PDB entry 1ZSD | X-ray diffraction, 1.70 A resolution | chains A and C of the 3 polymer chains in the assembly

# Chain A
Name: HLA class I histocompatibility antigen, B-35 alpha chain
Organism: Homo sapiens
Notes: fragment: extracellular domains alpha-1
UniProt: P30685 (1B35_HUMAN); residues 1-276 here correspond to UniProt positions 25-300 (UniProt number = residue number + 24)
Amino-acid sequence (276 residues; numbered 1 to 276; the number before each row is that of its first residue):
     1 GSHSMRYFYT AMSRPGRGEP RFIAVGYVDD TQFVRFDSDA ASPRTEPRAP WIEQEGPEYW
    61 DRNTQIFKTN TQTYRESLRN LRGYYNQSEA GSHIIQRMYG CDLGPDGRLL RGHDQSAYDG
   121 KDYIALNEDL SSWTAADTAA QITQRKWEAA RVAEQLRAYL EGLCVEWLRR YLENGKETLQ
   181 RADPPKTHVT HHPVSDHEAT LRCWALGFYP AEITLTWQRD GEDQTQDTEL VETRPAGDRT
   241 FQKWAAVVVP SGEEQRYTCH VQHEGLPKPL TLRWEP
Disulfides: Cys101-Cys164, Cys203-Cys259

# Chain C
Name: BZLF1 trans-activator protein
Notes: fragment: EBV peptide EPLPQGQLTAY
UniProt: P03206 (BZLF1_EBV); residues 1-11 here correspond to UniProt positions 54-64 (UniProt number = residue number + 53)
Amino-acid sequence (11 residues; each row starts with the number of its first residue):
     1 EPLPQGQLTA Y

# Chain A / chain C interface
Residue-residue contacts (47; chain A residue first):
  Met5(A) - Glu1(C)
  Tyr7(A) - Glu1(C)  hydrogen bond (side chain-backbone)
  Tyr7(A) - Pro2(C)
  Tyr9(A) - Pro2(C)
  Tyr59(A) - Glu1(C)
  Arg62(A) - Glu1(C)  salt bridge
  Asn63(A) - Glu1(C)  hydrogen bond
  Asn63(A) - Pro2(C)
  Gln65(A) - Gln5(C)  hydrogen bond (backbone-side chain)
  Ile66(A) - Pro2(C)  hydrophobic
  Ile66(A) - Leu3(C)
  Ile66(A) - Gln5(C)
  Phe67(A) - Pro2(C)  hydrophobic
  Thr69(A) - Gln5(C)  hydrogen bond
  Thr73(A) - Leu8(C)
  Thr73(A) - Ala10(C)
  Tyr74(A) - Tyr11(C)  hydrogen bond
  Glu76(A) - Ala10(C)
  Ser77(A) - Ala10(C)
  Ser77(A) - Tyr11(C)  hydrogen bond (side chain-backbone)
  Asn80(A) - Ala10(C)
  Asn80(A) - Tyr11(C)
  Leu81(A) - Tyr11(C)  hydrophobic
  Tyr84(A) - Tyr11(C)  hydrogen bond (side chain-backbone)
  Ile95(A) - Tyr11(C)
  Arg97(A) - Tyr11(C)
  Tyr99(A) - Pro2(C)
  Tyr99(A) - Leu3(C)  hydrogen bond (side chain-backbone)
  Ser116(A) - Tyr11(C)  hydrogen bond
  Tyr123(A) - Tyr11(C)  hydrophobic
  Thr143(A) - Tyr11(C)  hydrogen bond (side chain-backbone)
  Lys146(A) - Tyr11(C)  hydrogen bond (side chain-backbone)
  Trp147(A) - Thr9(C)
  Trp147(A) - Ala10(C)  hydrogen bond (side chain-backbone)
  Trp147(A) - Tyr11(C)  hydrophobic
  Ala150(A) - Gln7(C)
  Ala150(A) - Thr9(C)
  Gln155(A) - Gly6(C)
  Gln155(A) - Gln7(C)
  Leu156(A) - Leu3(C)  hydrophobic
  Tyr159(A) - Glu1(C)  hydrogen bond (side chain-backbone)
  Tyr159(A) - Pro2(C)
  Tyr159(A) - Leu3(C)  hydrophobic
  Tyr159(A) - Pro4(C)
  Leu163(A) - Pro4(C)  hydrophobic
  Trp167(A) - Glu1(C)
  Tyr171(A) - Glu1(C)  hydrogen bond (side chain-backbone)
Interface residues without a listed pair, chain A (33 interface residues in all): Val152

# Overview
33 residues of chain A face 11 of chain C across their interface, with 14 hydrogen bonds and 1 salt bridge.
Polar contacts include Arg62(A)-Glu1(C), Tyr7(A)-Glu1(C) and Asn63(A)-Glu1(C).
Chain A is HLA class I histocompatibility antigen, B-35 alpha chain (Homo sapiens) and chain C is BZLF1
trans-activator protein; the structure, Crystal Structure Of HLA-B*3501 Presenting an 11-Mer EBV Antigen
EPLPQGQLTAY, was determined by X-ray diffraction.
